8I9T - chains C1 and Le of the 55 polymer chains in the assembly; structure by electron microscopy, 3.60 A resolution.

== Chain C1 ==
Molecule: 3341-nt RNA strand
Source organism: Chaetomium thermophilum
Sequence (3341 nucleotides; numbered 1 to 3341; the number before each row is that of its first residue):
     1 GGUUGACCUC GGAUCAGGUA GGAGGACCCG CUGAACUUAA GCAUAUCAAU AAGCGGAGGA
    61 AAAGAAACCA ACAGGGAUUG CCCUAGUAAC GGCGAGUGAA GCGGCAACAG CUCAAAUUUG
   121 AAAGCUGGCU UCGGCCCGCG UUGUAAUUUG GAGAGGAUGC UUUGGGCGAG GCUCCUUCUG
   181 AGUUCCCUGG AACGGGACGC CACAGAGGGU GAGAGCCCCG UAUAGUUGGA AGCCAAGCCU
   241 GUGUAAAGCU CCUUCGACGA GUCGAGUAGU UUGGGAAUGC UGCUCAAAAU GGGAGGUAAA
   301 UUUCUUCUAA AGCUAAAUAC CGGCCAGAGA CCGAUAGCGC ACAAGUAGAG UGAUCGAAAG
   361 AUGAAAAGCA CUUUGAAAAG AGGGUUAAAU AGCACGUGAA AUUGUUGAAA GGGAAGCGCU
   421 UGUGACCAGA CUUGCGCCCG GCGGAUCAUC CGGUGUUCUC ACCGGUGCAC UCCGCCGGGC
   481 UCAGGCCAGC AUCGGUUCUG GCGGGGGGAU AAAGGCCCAG GGAAUGUGGC UCCUCCGGGA
   541 GUGUUAUAGC CCUGGGUGUA AUACCCUCGC CGGGACCGAG GACCGCGCUC UGCAAGGAUG
   601 CUGGCGUAAU GGUCACCAGC GACCCGUCUU GAAACACGGA CCAAGGAGUC AAGGUUUUGC
   661 GCGAGUGUUU GGGUGUAAAA CCCGCACGCG UAAUGAAAGU GAACGUAGGU GAGAGCUUCG
   721 GCGCAUCAUC GACCGAUCCU GAUGUAUUCG GAUGGAUUUG AGUAGGAGCG UUAAGCCUUG
   781 GACCCGAAAG AUGGUGAACU AUGCUUGGAU AGGGUGAAGC CAGAGGAAAC UCUGGUGGAG
   841 GCUCGCAGCG GUUCUGACGU GCAAAUCGAU CGUCAAAUCU GAGCAUGGGG GCGAAAGACU
   901 AAUCGAACCA UCUAGUAGCU GGUUACCGCC GAAGUUUCCC UCAGGAUAGC AGUGUCGACC
   961 UUCAGUUUUA UGAGGUAAAG CGAAUGAUUA GGGACUCGGG GGCGAUUUUU AGCCUUCAUC
  1021 CAUUCUCAAA CUUUAAAUAU GUAAGAAGCC CUUGUUACUU AACUGAACGU GGGCAUUCGA
  1081 AUGUAUCGAC ACUAGUGGGC CAUUUUUGGU AAGCAGAACU GGCGAUGCGG GAUGAACCGA
  1141 ACGCGGGGUU AAGGUGCCGG AGUGGACGCU CAUCAGACAC CACAAAAGGC GUUAGUACAU
  1201 CUUGACAGCA GGACGGUGGC CAUGGAAGUC GGAAUCCGCU AAGGACUGUG UAACAACUCA
  1261 CCUGCCGAAU GUACUAGCCC UGAAAAUGGA UGGCGCUCAA GCGUCCCACC CAUACCCCGC
  1321 CCUCAGGGUA GAAACGAUGC CCUGAGGAGU AGGCGGCCGU GGAGGUCAGU GACGAAGCCU
  1381 AGGGCGUGAG CCCGGGUCGA ACGGCCUCUA GUGCAGAUCU UGGUGGUAGU AGCAAAUACU
  1441 UCAAUGAGAA CUUGAAGGAC CGAAGUGGGG AAAGGUUCCA UGUGAACAGC GGUUGGACAU
  1501 GGGUUAGUCG AUCCUAAGCC AUAGGGAAGU UCCGUUUCAA AGGGGCACUC GUGCCCCGUG
  1561 UGGCGAAAGG GAAGCCGGUU AAUAUUCCGG CACCUGGAUG UGGGUUUUGC GCGGCAACGC
  1621 AACUGAACGC GGAGACGACG GCGGGGGCCC CGGGCAGAGU UCUCUUUUCU UCUUAACGGU
  1681 CUAUCACCCU GGAAACAGUU UGUCUGGAGA UAGGGUUUAA UGGCCGGAAG AGCCCGACAC
  1741 UUCUGUCGGG UCCGGUGCGC UCUCGACGUC CCUUGAAAAU CCGCGGGAGG GAAUAAUUCU
  1801 CACGCCAGGU CGUACUCAUA ACCGCAGCAG GUCCCCAAGG UGAACAGCCU CUGGUUGAUA
  1861 GAACAAUGUA GAUAAGGGAA GUCGGCAAAA UAGAUCCGUA ACUUCGGGAA AAGGAUUGGC
  1921 UCUAAGGGUU GGGCACGUUG GGCUUUGGGC GGACGCCCUG GGAGCAGAGG GCCUCUAGCC
  1981 GGGCAACCGG CCGGCGGCCC UCAGCACCCG GGGUUGAAGC CCUUAGCAGG CUUCGGCCGU
  2041 CCGGCGUGCG GUUAACAACC AACUUAGAAC UGGUACGGAC AGGGGGAAUC UGACUGUCUA
  2101 AUUAAAACAU AGCAUUGCGA UGGCCAGAAA GUGGUGUUGA CGCAAUGUGA UUUCUGCCCA
  2161 GUGCUCUGAA UGUCAAAGUG AAGAAAUUCA ACCAAGCGCG GGUAAACGGC GGGAGUAACU
  2221 AUGACUCUCU UAAGGUAGCC AAAUGCCUCG UCAUCUAAUU AGUGACGCGC AUGAAUGGAU
  2281 UAACGAGAUU CCCACUGUCC CUAUCUACUA UCUAGCGAAA CCACAGCCAA GGGAACGGGC
  2341 UUGGCAAAAU CAGCGGGGAA AGAAGACCCU GUUGAGCUUG ACUCUAGUUU GACAUUGUGA
  2401 AAAGACAUAG GAGGUGUAGA AUAGGUGGGA GCUUCGGCGC CAGUGAAAUA CCACUACUCC
  2461 UAUUGUUUUU UUACUUAUUC AAUGAAGCGG GGCUGGACUU GCGUCCAACU UCUGGAGUUA
  2521 AGGUCCUUCG CGGGCCGACC CGGGUUGAAG ACAUUGUCAG GUGGGGAGUU UGGCUGGGGC
  2581 GGCACAUCUG UUAAACCAUA ACGCAGGUGU CCUAAGGGGG GCUCAUGGAG AACAGAAAUC
  2641 UCCAGUAGAA CAAAAGGGUA AAAGUCCCCU UGAUUUUGAU UUUCAGUGUG AAUACAAACC
  2701 AUGAAAGUGU GGCCUAUCGA UCCUUUAGUC CCUCGAAAUU UGAGGCUAGA GGUGCCAGAA
  2761 AAGUUACCAC AGGGAUAACU GGCUUGUGGC GGCCAAGCGU UCAUAGCGAC GUCGCUUUUU
  2821 GAUCCUUCGA UGUCGGCUCU UCCUAUCAUA CCGAAGCAGA AUUCGGUAAG CGUUGGAUUG
  2881 UUCACCCACU AAUAGGGAAC GUGAGCUGGG UUUAGACCGU CGUGAGACAG GUUAGUUUUA
  2941 CCCUACUGAU GAACUCGUCG CAAUGGUAAU UCAGCUUAGU ACGAGAGGAA CCGCUGAUUC
  3001 AGAUAAUUGG UUUUUGCGGU UGUCCGACCG GGCAGUGCCG CGAAGCUACC AUCUGCUGGA
  3061 UAAUGGCUGA ACGCCUCUAA GUCAGAAUCC AUGCCAGAAC GCGACGAUAC UACCCGCACG
  3121 UUGUAGACGU AUAAGAAUAG GCUCCGGCCU CGUAUCCUAG CAGGCGAUUC CUCCGCCGGC
  3181 CUCGAAGUGG CCGUCGGUAA UUCGCGUAUU GCAAUUUAGA CACGCGCGGG AUCAAAUCCU
  3241 UUGCAGACGA CUUAGAUGUG CGAAAGGGUC CUGUAAGCAG UAGAGUAGCC UUGUUGUUAC
  3301 GAUCUGCUGA GGGUAAGCCC UCCUUCGCCU AGAUUUCCCA G
Unresolved in the structure: 1-2, 800-905, 987-1028, 1438-1854, 1887-2083, 2093-2283, 2359-2362, 2485-2545, 2571-2721, 2753-2756, 2822-2828, 2904-2914, 2937-2940, 3110-3111, 3121-3123, 3215-3217, 3338-3341

== Chain Le ==
Protein: 60S ribosomal protein L32-like protein
Source organism: Chaetomium thermophilum
Reference sequence: G0S6V4 (G0S6V4_CHATD); numbering as in UniProt (aligned over 1-131)
Sequence (131 residues; row label = number of the first residue in the row):
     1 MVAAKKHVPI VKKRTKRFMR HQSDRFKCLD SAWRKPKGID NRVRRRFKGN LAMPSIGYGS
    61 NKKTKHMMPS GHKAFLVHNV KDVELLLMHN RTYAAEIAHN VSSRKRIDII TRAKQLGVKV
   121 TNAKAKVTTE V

== How chain C1 and chain Le interact ==
Contacting residue pairs (142; chain C1 residue first):
  A400(C1) with Lys27(Le), hydrogen bond to the phosphate
  A401(C1) with Lys27(Le), salt bridge to the phosphate
  G416(C1) with Asp24(Le), hydrogen bond to the sugar
  C417(C1) with Asp24(Le), sugar contact
  G418(C1) with Leu51(Le), sugar contact
  C419(C1) with Arg14(Le), salt bridge to the phosphate; Lys16(Le), salt bridge to the phosphate
  C431(C1) with Val2(Le), hydrogen bond to the sugar; Ala3(Le), sugar contact; Ser70(Le), phosphate contact
  U432(C1) with Val2(Le), sugar contact; His72(Le), hydrogen bond to the base; Asn90(Le), base contact; Lys114(Le), phosphate contact; Gly117(Le), base contact; Val118(Le), base contact; Lys119(Le), base contact
  U433(C1) with Met1(Le), sugar contact; Val2(Le), hydrogen bond to the sugar; Lys114(Le), salt bridge to the phosphate
  G434(C1) with Val2(Le), phosphate contact
  A483(C1) with Met1(Le), sugar contact
  G484(C1) with Met1(Le), sugar contact
  G580(C1) with Val8(Le), phosphate contact; Lys63(Le), salt bridge to the phosphate
  G621(C1) with Lys48(Le), sugar contact; Gly49(Le), hydrogen bond to the base
  A622(C1) with Lys48(Le), sugar contact
  C623(C1) with Arg42(Le), salt bridge to the phosphate
  C624(C1) with Gln22(Le), phosphate contact; Arg25(Le), hydrogen bond to the sugar
  C625(C1) with His21(Le), salt bridge to the phosphate; Gln22(Le), hydrogen bond to the sugar; Arg42(Le), salt bridge to the phosphate
  G626(C1) with Gly38(Le), phosphate contact; Asp40(Le), phosphate contact; Asn41(Le), phosphate contact
  C641(C1) with Phe26(Le), phosphate contact
  C642(C1) with Lys27(Le), phosphate contact; Cys28(Le), hydrogen bond to the phosphate
  A643(C1) with Cys28(Le), phosphate contact
  A925(C1) with Arg34(Le), salt bridge to the phosphate
  C926(C1) with Trp33(Le), phosphate contact; Arg34(Le), phosphate contact; Lys35(Le), hydrogen bond to the phosphate
  C927(C1) with Trp33(Le), hydrogen bond to the phosphate; Lys35(Le), phosphate contact; Pro54(Le), phosphate contact
  G928(C1) with Ser55(Le), phosphate contact; Ile56(Le), phosphate contact
  U1126(C1) with Arg44(Le), salt bridge to the phosphate; Arg45(Le), salt bridge to the phosphate
  G1127(C1) with Arg45(Le), salt bridge to the phosphate; Arg46(Le), hydrogen bond to the sugar; Phe47(Le), phosphate contact
  C1128(C1) with Phe47(Le), phosphate contact; Lys48(Le), hydrogen bond to the phosphate
  G1129(C1) with Lys48(Le), salt bridge to the phosphate
  G1143(C1) with Ser55(Le), hydrogen bond to the sugar; Gly57(Le), hydrogen bond to the base
  C1144(C1) with Lys13(Le), sugar contact; Gly57(Le), sugar contact; Tyr58(Le), phosphate contact
  C1320(C1) with Lys13(Le), hydrogen bond to the sugar; Asn61(Le), phosphate contact
  C1321(C1) with Lys13(Le), hydrogen bond to the sugar; Ile56(Le), hydrogen bond to the sugar; Gly59(Le), sugar contact; Ser60(Le), sugar contact; Asn61(Le), phosphate contact; Lys62(Le), salt bridge to the phosphate
  C1322(C1) with Ile56(Le), sugar contact; Lys62(Le), salt bridge to the phosphate
  G1347(C1) with Ile56(Le), base contact
  A1348(C1) with Arg46(Le), hydrogen bond to the phosphate
  G1349(C1) with Arg44(Le), phosphate contact; Arg46(Le), salt bridge to the phosphate
  U1350(C1) with Arg44(Le), sugar contact
  U1370(C1) with Asn100(Le), hydrogen bond to the sugar; Val101(Le), phosphate contact; Lys105(Le), salt bridge to the phosphate
  G1371(C1) with Asn100(Le), sugar contact; Val101(Le), phosphate contact; Ser102(Le), hydrogen bond to the phosphate; Lys105(Le), salt bridge to the phosphate
  A1372(C1) with Ser102(Le), hydrogen bond to the phosphate
  C1373(C1) with Ser102(Le), hydrogen bond to the sugar; Ser103(Le), phosphate contact; Arg104(Le), hydrogen bond to the base
  G1374(C1) with Ser102(Le), hydrogen bond to the phosphate; Ser103(Le), hydrogen bond to the phosphate; Lys126(Le), salt bridge to the phosphate
  A1375(C1) with Asn100(Le), phosphate contact
  A1376(C1) with His99(Le), salt bridge to the phosphate
  G1384(C1) with Met68(Le), sugar contact; Pro69(Le), phosphate contact
  C1385(C1) with Lys12(Le), salt bridge to the phosphate; Arg17(Le), base contact; His66(Le), hydrogen bond to the sugar; Met67(Le), phosphate contact; Pro69(Le), phosphate contact
  G1386(C1) with Lys12(Le), salt bridge to the phosphate; Arg17(Le), hydrogen bond to the base; Ser60(Le), phosphate contact; Thr64(Le), phosphate contact; Lys65(Le), phosphate contact; His66(Le), hydrogen bond to the phosphate
  U1387(C1) with Phe18(Le), sugar contact; Pro54(Le), sugar contact; Ser55(Le), hydrogen bond to the base; Ile56(Le), base contact; Tyr58(Le), sugar contact; Gly59(Le), hydrogen bond to the sugar; Ser60(Le), hydrogen bond to the phosphate
  G1388(C1) with Phe18(Le), sugar contact; Trp33(Le), sugar contact; Pro54(Le), sugar contact
  A1389(C1) with Ala32(Le), sugar contact; Trp33(Le), sugar contact; Arg34(Le), hydrogen bond to the phosphate
  G1390(C1) with Arg17(Le), hydrogen bond to the base; Ala32(Le), phosphate contact; Arg34(Le), salt bridge to the phosphate
  C1392(C1) with Leu76(Le), sugar contact; Glu96(Le), sugar contact
  C1393(C1) with Glu96(Le), hydrogen bond to the sugar; Ile97(Le), sugar contact; Ala98(Le), phosphate contact; His99(Le), salt bridge to the phosphate; Arg106(Le), phosphate contact; Asn122(Le), hydrogen bond to the phosphate
  G1394(C1) with His99(Le), phosphate contact; Arg106(Le), salt bridge to the phosphate; Asn122(Le), sugar contact; Ala125(Le), phosphate contact
  G1395(C1) with Ala125(Le), phosphate contact
  A1415(C1) with Arg20(Le), salt bridge to the phosphate; Gln22(Le), hydrogen bond to the base; Phe26(Le), base contact; Leu29(Le), base contact
  A2323(C1) with Arg25(Le), base contact
  C2324(C1) with Arg25(Le), hydrogen bond to the sugar
Other interface residues (no listed pair), chain C1 (67 interface residues in all): G485, U627, C1142, G1145, G1319, G1369, G1383
Other interface residues (no listed pair), chain Le (77 interface residues in all): Ile39, Asn50, His78, Asn79, Lys124

== Summary ==
67 residues of chain C1 and 77 residues of chain Le are in contact; the contacts include 38 hydrogen bonds and
26 salt bridges. Polar pairs include U432(C1)-His72(Le), G621(C1)-Gly49(Le) and G1143(C1)-Gly57(Le).
Chain C1 is a 3341-nt RNA strand and chain Le is 60S ribosomal protein L32-like protein, both from Chaetomium
thermophilum; the structure, Cryo-EM structure of a Chaetomium thermophilum pre-60S ribosomal subunit - State
Dbp10-1, was determined by electron microscopy, deposited together with 8I9P, 8I9V, 8I9W, 8I9X, 8I9Y, 8I9Z and
8IA0.
